PDB entry 9AZH | X-ray diffraction, 2.04 A resolution | chains A and D of the 6 polymer chains in the assembly

== Chain A (and D) ==
Molecule: 2-nitroimidazole nitrohydrolase
From: Mycobacterium sp. JS330
Notes: EC 3.5.99.9; chain D of this document is another copy of the same molecule, construct and numbering; everything in this record applies to it too
UniProtKB: F4ZCI3 (NNHA_MYCS0); residues 1-379 here = UniProt positions 1-379
Amino-acid sequence (386 residues; row label = number of the first residue in the row; numbers below 1 keep their minus sign (Met-6 is residue -6)):
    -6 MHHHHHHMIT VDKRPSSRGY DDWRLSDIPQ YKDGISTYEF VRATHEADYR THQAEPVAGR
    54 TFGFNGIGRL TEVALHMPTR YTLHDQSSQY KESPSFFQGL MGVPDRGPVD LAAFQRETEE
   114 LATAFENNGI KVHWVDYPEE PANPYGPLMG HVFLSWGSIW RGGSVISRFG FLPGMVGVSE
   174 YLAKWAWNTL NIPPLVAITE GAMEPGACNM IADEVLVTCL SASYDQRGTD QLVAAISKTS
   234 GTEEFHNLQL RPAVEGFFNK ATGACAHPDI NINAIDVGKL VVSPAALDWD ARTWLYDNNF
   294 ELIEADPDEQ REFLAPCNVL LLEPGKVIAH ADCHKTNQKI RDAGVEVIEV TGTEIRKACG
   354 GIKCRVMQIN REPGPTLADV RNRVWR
Not modelled in the structure: -6 to 10
Sequence notes: initiating methionine (-6); expression tag (-5 to 0); engineered mutation Ile2 (Thr in F4ZCI3), Asp14 (Gly in F4ZCI3), Arg73 (Lys in F4ZCI3)
Metal / ion sites: Na+: Gln242, Asp281
Curated features (UniProtKB/Swiss-Prot):
  - active site: Cys357 (Amidino-cysteine intermediate)
From the paper describing this entry:
  - catalytic residues: Glu197, His260, Cys357
  - mutagenesis - H260F, H260N, D262N, N311D, C357A, C357S: abolished catalytic activity
  - mutagenesis - C352A, C352S: decreased catalytic activity
  - mutagenesis - C352S: decreased expression
  - mutagenesis - T2I/G14D/K73R: increased expression
  - self-association interface (contacts with another copy of this molecule): Tyr74, Lys177, Lys231
  - catalytic residues: Asp262 (proposed by the authors, not directly observed)
  - specificity-determining residues: Glu197 (from molecular simulation)
  - catalytic residues: Asn311 (from molecular simulation)

== Chain A / chain D interface ==
Residue-residue contacts - 9 pairs, chain A then chain D:
  Tyr31(A) with Trp282(D), hydrophobic; Arg285(D); Thr286(D), hydrogen bond; Tyr289(D), hydrophobic
  Glu32(A) with Tyr289(D), hydrogen bond
  Val34(A) with Trp282(D), hydrophobic
  Arg35(A) with Thr286(D); Tyr289(D); Asp290(D), salt bridge
Interface residues without a listed pair, chain A (5 interface residues in all): His38

== In short ==
Chain A and chain D each contribute 5 residues to their interface; the contacts include 2 hydrogen bonds and 1
salt bridge. Polar pairs include Arg35(A)-Asp290(D), Tyr31(A)-Thr286(D) and Glu32(A)-Tyr289(D). From the
paper: catalytic residues Glu197(A), His260(A) and Cys357(A) among others; H260F, H260N and D262N of chain A,
among others, abolish catalytic activity; 9 substitutions were tested in all.
Both chains are 2-nitroimidazole nitrohydrolase (Mycobacterium sp. JS330). Entry 9AZH (Native nnhA in P1) was
determined by X-ray diffraction, deposited together with 9AZG, 9B01 and 9B02.
